5L5A - chains Q and R of the 28 polymer chains in the assembly; structure by X-ray diffraction, 2.40 A resolution.

== Chain Q ==
Protein: Proteasome subunit alpha type-4
Source organism: Saccharomyces cerevisiae S288c
Notes: EC 3.4.25.1
Reference sequence: P40303 (PSA4_YEAST); residues -1 to 252 here correspond to UniProt positions 1-254 (UniProt number = residue number + 2)
Amino-acid sequence (254 residues; numbered -1 to 252; the number before each row is that of its first residue; numbers below 1 keep their minus sign (Met-1 is residue -1)):
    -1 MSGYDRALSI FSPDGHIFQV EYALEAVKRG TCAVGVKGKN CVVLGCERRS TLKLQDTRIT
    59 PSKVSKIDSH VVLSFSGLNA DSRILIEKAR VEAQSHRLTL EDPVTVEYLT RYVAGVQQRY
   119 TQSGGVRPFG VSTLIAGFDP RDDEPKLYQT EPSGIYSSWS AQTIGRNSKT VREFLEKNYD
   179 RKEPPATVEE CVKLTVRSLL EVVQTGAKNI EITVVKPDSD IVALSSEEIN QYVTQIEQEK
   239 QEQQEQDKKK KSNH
Disordered / not traced: -1 to 0, 241-252
Curated features (UniProtKB/Swiss-Prot):
  - modified residue: Thr58 (Phosphothreonine)

== Chain R ==
Protein: Proteasome subunit alpha type-5
Source organism: Saccharomyces cerevisiae S288c
Notes: EC 3.4.25.1
Reference sequence: P32379 (PSA5_YEAST); residues -7 to 252 here correspond to UniProt positions 1-260 (UniProt number = residue number + 8)
Amino-acid sequence (260 residues; each row starts with the number of its first residue; numbers below 1 keep their minus sign (Met-7 is residue -7)):
    -7 MFLTRSEYDR GVSTFSPEGR LFQVEYSLEA IKLGSTAIGI ATKEGVVLGV EKRATSPLLE
    53 SDSIEKIVEI DRHIGCAMSG LTADARSMIE HARTAAVTHN LYYDEDINVE SLTQSVCDLA
   113 LRFGEGASGE ERLMSRPFGV ALLIAGHDAD DGYQLFHAEP SGTFYRYNAK AIGSGSEGAQ
   173 AELLNEWHSS LTLKEAELLV LKILKQVMEE KLDENNAQLS CITKQDGFKI YDNEKTAELI
   233 KELKEKEAAE SPEEADVEMS
Disordered / not traced: -7 to 0, 118-124, 243-252

== Interface between chain Q and chain R ==
Contacting residue pairs - 64 pairs, chain Q then chain R:
  Asp3(Q) - Glu117(R)
  Arg4(Q) - Glu117(R)
  Ala5(Q) - Val4(R)  hydrophobic
  Ala5(Q) - Glu117(R)  hydrogen bond (backbone-side chain)
  Ala5(Q) - Ser127(R)
  Ser7(Q) - Ser127(R)
  Ser7(Q) - Arg128(R)
  Ile8(Q) - Gln15(R)
  Phe9(Q) - Gln15(R)
  Phe9(Q) - Tyr18(R)  hydrophobic
  Phe9(Q) - Ser19(R)
  Phe9(Q) - Ala22(R)  hydrophobic
  Phe9(Q) - Leu73(R)  hydrophobic
  Phe9(Q) - Arg128(R)
  Phe9(Q) - Pro129(R)
  Phe9(Q) - Gly131(R)
  Ser10(Q) - Tyr18(R)
  Pro11(Q) - Tyr18(R)  hydrophobic
  Pro11(Q) - Glu21(R)
  Asp12(Q) - Glu21(R)
  Gly13(Q) - Tyr18(R)
  Gly13(Q) - Glu21(R)
  Gly13(Q) - Ala22(R)
  His14(Q) - Leu25(R)
  Ile15(Q) - Leu73(R)  hydrophobic
  Ile15(Q) - Arg128(R)
  Lys35(Q) - Glu52(R)  salt bridge
  Gln116(Q) - Ala75(R)
  Gln116(Q) - Asp76(R)
  Gln116(Q) - Arg128(R)
  Thr119(Q) - Arg128(R)  hydrogen bond (backbone-side chain)
  Gln120(Q) - Met126(R)
  Gln120(Q) - Ser127(R)  hydrogen bond (backbone-backbone)
  Gln120(Q) - Arg128(R)
  Gln120(Q) - Pro129(R)
  Gln120(Q) - Phe130(R)
  Ser121(Q) - Ser127(R)
  Gly122(Q) - Ser127(R)
  Ser151(Q) - Ala75(R)
  Gly152(Q) - Ala75(R)
  Ile153(Q) - Thr74(R)
  Ile153(Q) - Ala75(R)  hydrophobic
  Ser155(Q) - Leu51(R)
  Ser155(Q) - Ser55(R)
  Ser156(Q) - Leu51(R)
  Ser156(Q) - Glu52(R)  hydrogen bond
  Ser156(Q) - Ser55(R)  hydrogen bond (backbone-side chain)
  Trp157(Q) - Thr47(R)
  Trp157(Q) - Ser48(R)
  Trp157(Q) - Leu50(R)
  Trp157(Q) - Leu51(R)
  Trp157(Q) - Glu52(R)
  Ser158(Q) - Leu50(R)  hydrogen bond (backbone-backbone)
  Ser158(Q) - Glu52(R)  hydrogen bond
  Ala159(Q) - Leu50(R)
  Leu173(Q) - Leu50(R)  hydrophobic
  Glu174(Q) - Ser48(R)  hydrogen bond
  Glu174(Q) - Pro49(R)
  Glu174(Q) - Leu50(R)
  Tyr177(Q) - Leu50(R)  hydrophobic
  Arg179(Q) - Pro49(R)  hydrogen bond (side chain-backbone)
  Arg179(Q) - Leu50(R)  hydrogen bond (side chain-backbone)
  Arg179(Q) - Leu51(R)  hydrogen bond (side chain-backbone)
  Arg179(Q) - Glu52(R)
Interface residues without a listed pair, chain Q (31 interface residues in all): Arg170
Interface residues without a listed pair, chain R (27 interface residues in all): Asp1, Ser79

== Overview ==
31 residues of chain Q and 27 residues of chain R are in contact, with 11 hydrogen bonds and 1 salt bridge.
Among the polar pairs are Lys35(Q)-Glu52(R), Ala5(Q)-Glu117(R) and Thr119(Q)-Arg128(R).
Chain Q is Proteasome subunit alpha type-4 and chain R is Proteasome subunit alpha type-5, both from
Saccharomyces cerevisiae S288c; the structure, Yeast 20S proteasome with human beta5i (1-138; R57T), was
determined by X-ray diffraction, deposited together with 5L52, 5L54, 5L55, 5L5B, 5L5D, 5L5E and 30 further
entries.
